Entry 1M5X (X-ray diffraction, 2.25 A resolution); this record covers chains A and B of the 4 polymer chains in the assembly.

== Chain A ==
Molecule: DNA endonuclease I-MsoI
Source organism: Monomastix sp
UniProt: Q8WKW7 (Q8WKW7_MONSK); residue numbers follow UniProt; this construct covers 1-170
Amino-acid sequence (170 residues; each row starts with the number of its first residue):
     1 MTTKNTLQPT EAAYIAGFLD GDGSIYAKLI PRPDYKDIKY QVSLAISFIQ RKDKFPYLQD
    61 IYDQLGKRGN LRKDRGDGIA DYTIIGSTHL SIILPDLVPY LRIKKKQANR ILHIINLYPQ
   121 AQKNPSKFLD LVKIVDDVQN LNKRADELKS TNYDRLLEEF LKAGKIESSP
Not modelled in the structure: 1-5, 167-170
Metal / ion sites: Ca2+ site 1: Gly21 (shared with Asp222(B) of chain B; 1 residue of chain C; 1 residue of chain D); Ca2+ site 2: Asp22 (shared with Asp222(B) of chain B; 2 residues of chain C; 2 residues of chain D)
Reported in the primary citation:
  - catalytic residues: Asp22, Gln50, Lys104
  - binding site for the 24-nt DNA strand: Ser24, Lys28, Arg75
  - contacts within the chain: Arg75-Asp77, Arg72-Asp81 (hydrogen bond)

== Chain B ==
Molecule: DNA endonuclease I-MsoI
Source organism: Monomastix sp
UniProt: Q8WKW7 (Q8WKW7_MONSK); residues 201-370 here correspond to UniProt positions 1-170 (UniProt number = residue number - 200)
Amino-acid sequence (170 residues; each row starts with the number of its first residue):
   201 MTTKNTLQPT EAAYIAGFLD GDGSIYAKLI PRPDYKDIKY QVSLAISFIQ RKDKFPYLQD
   261 IYDQLGKRGN LRKDRGDGIA DYTIIGSTHL SIILPDLVPY LRIKKKQANR ILHIINLYPQ
   321 AQKNPSKFLD LVKIVDDVQN LNKRADELKS TNYDRLLEEF LKAGKIESSP
Not modelled in the structure: 201-205, 367-370
Metal / ion sites: Ca2+ site 1: Gly221 (shared with Asp22(A) of chain A; 1 residue of chain C; 1 residue of chain D); Ca2+ site 2: Asp222 (shared with Asp22(A) of chain A; 2 residues of chain C; 2 residues of chain D)

== Interface between chain A and chain B ==
Pairs across the interface (41; chain A residue first):
  Pro9(A) with Thr210(B)
  Thr10(A) with Pro209(B); Ala213(B); Tyr300(B)
  Ala13(A) with Thr210(B); Ala213(B), hydrophobic; Tyr214(B)
  Tyr14(A) with Ala213(B); Gly217(B); Asp220(B), hydrogen bond; Tyr300(B); Arg302(B)
  Gly17(A) with Tyr214(B); Gly217(B); Phe218(B)
  Phe18(A) with Gly217(B), hydrogen bond (backbone-backbone); Phe218(B); Gly221(B); Ile303(B), hydrophobic
  Asp20(A) with Tyr214(B), hydrogen bond
  Gly21(A) with Asp222(B)
  Asp22(A) with Gly221(B); Asp222(B)
  Gln50(A) with Ile303(B)
  Arg51(A) with Arg344(B)
  Lys54(A) with Ile303(B)
  Tyr57(A) with Arg302(B); Ile303(B), hydrophobic
  Ile61(A) with Arg302(B)
  Gln64(A) with Arg302(B), hydrogen bond
  Tyr100(A) with Thr210(B); Tyr214(B)
  Arg102(A) with Tyr214(B); Tyr257(B); Ile261(B); Gln264(B), hydrogen bond
  Ile103(A) with Phe218(B), hydrophobic; Gln250(B); Lys254(B); Tyr257(B), hydrophobic
  Arg144(A) with Arg251(B)
Other interface residues (no listed pair), chain A (21 interface residues in all): Ala16, Lys143
Other interface residues (no listed pair), chain B (22 interface residues in all): Ala216, Lys304, Lys343

== In short ==
The interface between chain A and chain B involves 21 residues on one side and 22 on the other; the contacts
include 5 hydrogen bonds. Among the polar pairs are Tyr14(A)-Asp220(B), Asp20(A)-Tyr214(B) and
Gln64(A)-Arg302(B). The paper reports catalytic residues Asp22(A), Gln50(A) and Lys104(A); a binding site for
the 24-nt DNA strand at Ser24(A), Lys28(A) and Arg75(A).
Chain A and chain B are both DNA endonuclease I-MsoI (Monomastix sp); the structure, Crystal structure of the
homing endonuclease I-MsoI bound to its DNA substrate, was determined by X-ray diffraction, deposited together
with 1N3E and 1N3F.
